PDB entry 8C5C | electron microscopy, 5.30 A resolution (low resolution: residue-level contacts below are approximate; hydrogen-bond / salt-bridge calls are withheld) | chains j and k of the 52 polymer chains in the assembly

Chain j (and k):
Molecule: Tubulin beta chain
Source organism: Bos taurus
Notes: chain k of this document is another copy of the same molecule, construct and numbering; everything in this record applies to it too
Reference sequence: A0A452DIL8 (A0A452DIL8_BOVIN); residues 1-446 here = UniProt positions 1-446
Amino-acid sequence (446 residues; numbered 1 to 446; the number before each row is that of its first residue):
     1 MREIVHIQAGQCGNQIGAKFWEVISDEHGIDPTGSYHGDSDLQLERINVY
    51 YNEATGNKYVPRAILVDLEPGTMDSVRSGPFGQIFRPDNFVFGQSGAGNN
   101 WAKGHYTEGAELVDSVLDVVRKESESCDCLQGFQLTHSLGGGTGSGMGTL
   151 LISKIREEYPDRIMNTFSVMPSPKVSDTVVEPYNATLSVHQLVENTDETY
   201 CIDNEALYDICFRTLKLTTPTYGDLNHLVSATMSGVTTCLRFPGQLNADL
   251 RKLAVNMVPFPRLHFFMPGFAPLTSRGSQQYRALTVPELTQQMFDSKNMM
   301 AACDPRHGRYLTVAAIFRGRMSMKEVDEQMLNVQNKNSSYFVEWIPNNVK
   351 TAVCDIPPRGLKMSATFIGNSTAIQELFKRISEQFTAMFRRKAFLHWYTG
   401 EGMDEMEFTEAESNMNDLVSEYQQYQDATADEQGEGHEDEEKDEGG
Not modelled in the structure: 430-446

Interface between chain j and chain k:
Contacting residue pairs (14):
  Glu53(j) - Ala283(k)
  Ala54(j) - Tyr281(k)
  Ala54(j) - Ala283(k)
  Thr55(j) - Arg282(k)
  Thr55(j) - Ala283(k)
  Thr55(j) - Leu284(k)
  Lys58(j) - Gln280(k)
  Gln83(j) - Tyr281(k)
  Phe85(j) - Tyr281(k)
  Pro87(j) - Ser278(k)
  Pro87(j) - Tyr281(k)
  Asp88(j) - Lys216(k)
  Asp88(j) - Arg282(k)
  Glu125(j) - Lys336(k)
Interface residues without a listed pair, chain j (13 interface residues in all): Thr33, Val60, Ile84, Arg86
Interface residues without a listed pair, chain k (9 interface residues in all): Lys362

Summary:
13 residues of chain j face 9 of chain k across their interface.
Both chains are Tubulin beta chain (Bos taurus). Entry 8C5C (microtubule decorated with tubulin oligomers in
presence of APC C-terminal domain. (here only map corresponding to ...) was determined by electron microscopy.
